Entry 7LUH (X-ray diffraction, 1.84 A resolution); this record covers chain A.

[Chain A]
Name: Thiol:disulfide interchange protein
Source organism: Burkholderia pseudomallei (strain K96243)
Reference sequence: Q63Y08 (Q63Y08_BURPS); residues 1-197 here correspond to UniProt positions 16-212 (UniProt number = residue number + 15)
Amino-acid sequence (200 residues; row label = number of the first residue in the row; numbers below 1 keep their minus sign (Ser-2 is residue -2)):
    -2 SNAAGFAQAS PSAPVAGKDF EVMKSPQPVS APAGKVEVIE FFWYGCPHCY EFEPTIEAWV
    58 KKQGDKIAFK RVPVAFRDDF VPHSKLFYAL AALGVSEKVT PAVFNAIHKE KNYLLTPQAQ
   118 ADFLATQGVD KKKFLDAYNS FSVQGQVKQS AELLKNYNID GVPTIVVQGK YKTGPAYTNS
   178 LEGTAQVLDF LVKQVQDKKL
Not modelled in the structure: -2 to 6
Differences from the reference sequence: expression tag (-2 to 0)
Disulfide bonds: Cys43-Cys46
Residues lining bound ligands: (2R)-2-(4-bromanylphenoxy)propanamide (YCS): Trp40, Gly42, Phe77, His80, Ile104, His105, Tyr110, Leu112
What the authors report for this chain:
  - conformationally variable residues (side-chain flip): Tyr110
  - binding site for (2R)-2-(4-bromanylphenoxy)propanamide: Val12, Ala13, Lys15, Trp40, Phe77, His105, Tyr110, Leu112
  - catalytic residues: Cys43

[Overview]
Ligands of chain A: (2R)-2-(4-bromanylphenoxy)propanamide. The paper reports the catalytic residue Cys43; a
binding site for (2R)-2-(4-bromanylphenoxy)propanamide at Val12, Ala13 and Lys15 among others.
Chain A is Thiol:disulfide interchange protein (Burkholderia pseudomallei (strain K96243)); the structure,
Burkholderia pseudomallei Disulfide bond forming protein A (DsbA) liganded with fragment bromophenoxy
propanamide, was determined by X-ray diffraction, deposited together with 7LUJ.
